PDB entry 6GAK | X-ray diffraction, 1.43 A resolution | chains A and C of the 3 polymer chains in the assembly

== Chain A (and C) ==
Protein: Outer capsid protein sigma-1
From: Mammalian orthoreovirus 1 Lang
Notes: chain C of this document is another copy of the same molecule, construct and numbering; everything in this record applies to it too
UniProt: P04506 (SIGM1_REOVL); numbering as in UniProt (aligned over 29-159)
Amino-acid sequence (133 residues; numbered 27 to 159; the number before each row is that of its first residue):
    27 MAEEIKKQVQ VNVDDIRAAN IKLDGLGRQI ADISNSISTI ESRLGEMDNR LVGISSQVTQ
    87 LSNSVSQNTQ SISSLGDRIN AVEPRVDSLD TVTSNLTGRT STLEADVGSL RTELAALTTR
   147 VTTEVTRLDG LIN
Not modelled in the structure: 27-28 (chain C: 27, 159)
Construct notes: initiating methionine (27); expression tag (28)
Curated features (UniProtKB/Swiss-Prot):
  - glycosylation: N121 (N-linked (GlcNAc...) asparagine)
What the authors report for this chain:
  - binding site for chloride ion: N38, N94
  - mutagenesis - N38V/N94V: unchanged growth

== Chain A / chain C interface ==
Residue-residue contacts (104; chain A residue first):
  I31(A) - I31(C)  hydrophobic
  V35(A) - Q34(C)
  V35(A) - V35(C)  hydrophobic
  V35(A) - N38(C)
  N38(A) - N38(C)
  V39(A) - Q34(C)
  V39(A) - N38(C)
  I42(A) - N38(C)
  I42(A) - D41(C)
  I42(A) - I42(C)  hydrophobic
  L49(A) - A45(C)
  L49(A) - L49(C)  hydrophobic
  L49(A) - L52(C)  hydrophobic
  D50(A) - K48(C)  salt bridge
  L52(A) - L52(C)  hydrophobic
  I56(A) - L52(C)  hydrophobic
  I56(A) - Q55(C)
  I56(A) - I59(C)  hydrophobic
  I59(A) - I59(C)  hydrophobic
  I63(A) - I59(C)  hydrophobic
  I63(A) - S62(C)
  I63(A) - I63(C)  hydrophobic
  I63(A) - I66(C)  hydrophobic
  I66(A) - I66(C)  hydrophobic
  L70(A) - R69(C)
  L70(A) - L70(C)  hydrophobic
  L70(A) - M73(C)  hydrophobic
  G71(A) - R69(C)
  M73(A) - M73(C)  hydrophobic
  D74(A) - M73(C)
  D74(A) - R76(C)  salt bridge
  L77(A) - M73(C)  hydrophobic
  L77(A) - R76(C)
  L77(A) - L77(C)  hydrophobic
  L77(A) - I80(C)  hydrophobic
  V78(A) - R76(C)
  I80(A) - I80(C)  hydrophobic
  S81(A) - I80(C)
  V84(A) - I80(C)  hydrophobic
  V84(A) - V84(C)  hydrophobic
  V84(A) - L87(C)
  L87(A) - L87(C)  hydrophobic
  S88(A) - L87(C)
  V91(A) - L87(C)  hydrophobic
  V91(A) - S90(C)
  V91(A) - V91(C)  hydrophobic
  V91(A) - N94(C)
  N94(A) - N94(C)
  T95(A) - N94(C)  hydrogen bond
  I98(A) - N94(C)
  I98(A) - S97(C)
  I98(A) - I98(C)  hydrophobic
  I98(A) - L101(C)
  L101(A) - L101(C)  hydrophobic
  G102(A) - L101(C)
  I105(A) - L101(C)  hydrophobic
  I105(A) - R104(C)
  I105(A) - V108(C)  hydrophobic
  N106(A) - R104(C)  hydrogen bond
  V108(A) - V108(C)  hydrophobic
  E109(A) - R104(C)  salt bridge
  E109(A) - V108(C)
  V112(A) - V108(C)  hydrophobic
  V112(A) - R111(C)
  V112(A) - L115(C)  hydrophobic
  D113(A) - R111(C)  salt bridge
  L115(A) - L115(C)  hydrophobic
  D116(A) - R111(C)  salt bridge
  D116(A) - L115(C)
  T119(A) - L115(C)
  T119(A) - T119(C)
  T119(A) - L122(C)
  L122(A) - L122(C)  hydrophobic
  T123(A) - L122(C)
  T123(A) - R125(C)
  T126(A) - L122(C)
  T126(A) - R125(C)
  T126(A) - L129(C)
  S127(A) - R125(C)  hydrogen bond
  L129(A) - L129(C)  hydrophobic
  E130(A) - R125(C)  salt bridge
  E130(A) - L129(C)
  V133(A) - L129(C)  hydrophobic
  V133(A) - D132(C)
  V133(A) - V133(C)  hydrophobic
  V133(A) - L136(C)  hydrophobic
  R137(A) - D132(C)  salt bridge
  R137(A) - L136(C)
  L140(A) - L136(C)  hydrophobic
  L140(A) - E139(C)
  L140(A) - L143(C)  hydrophobic
  T144(A) - L143(C)
  T144(A) - R146(C)
  V147(A) - R146(C)
  V147(A) - V147(C)  hydrophobic
  T148(A) - R146(C)  hydrogen bond
  V151(A) - E150(C)
  V151(A) - R153(C)
  L154(A) - L154(C)  hydrophobic
  D155(A) - R153(C)  salt bridge
  D155(A) - L154(C)
  I158(A) - L154(C)  hydrophobic
  I158(A) - L157(C)  hydrophobic
  I158(A) - I158(C)  hydrophobic
Interface residues without a listed pair, chain A (58 interface residues in all): N46, G53, E67, L143
Interface residues without a listed pair, chain C (55 interface residues in all): I56, Q83, I105, V112, V118, L140

== Overview ==
58 residues of chain A face 55 of chain C across their interface; the contacts include 4 hydrogen bonds and 8
salt bridges. Polar contacts include D50(A)-K48(C), D74(A)-R76(C) and E109(A)-R104(C). From the paper: a
binding site for chloride ion at N38(A) and N94(A); N38V/N94V of chain A leave growth unchanged.
Both chains are Outer capsid protein sigma-1 (Mammalian orthoreovirus 1 Lang). Entry 6GAK (Crystal structure
of the T1L reovirus sigma1 coiled coil tail (chloride)) was determined by X-ray diffraction, deposited
together with 6GAJ, 6GAO and 6GAP.
